1AVO - chains E and F of the 14 polymer chains in the assembly; structure by X-ray diffraction, 2.80 A resolution.

# Chain E
Molecule: 11S regulator
Organism: Homo sapiens
UniProt: Q06323 (PSME1_HUMAN); residue numbers follow UniProt; this construct covers 4-63
Sequence (60 residues; numbered 4 to 63; the number before each row is that of its first residue):
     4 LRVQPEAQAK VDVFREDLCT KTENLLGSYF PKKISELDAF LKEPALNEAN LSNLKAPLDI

# Chain F
Molecule: 11S regulator
Organism: Homo sapiens
UniProt: Q06323 (PSME1_HUMAN); numbering as in UniProt (aligned over 104-242)
Sequence (140 residues; numbered 103 to 242; the number before each row is that of its first residue):
   103 AVNCNEKIVV LLQRLKPEIK DVIEQLNLVT TWLQLQIPRI EDGNNFGVAV QEKVFELMTS
   163 LHTKLEGFHT QISKYFSERG DAVTKAAKQP HVGDYRQLVH ELDEAEYRDI RLMVMEIRNA
   223 YAVLYDIILK NFEKLKKPRG

# How chain E and chain F interact
Residue-residue contacts (62):
  F17(E) with L137(F), hydrophobic
  R18(E) with L137(F), hydrogen bond (side chain-backbone)
  L21(E) with W134(F), hydrophobic; L137(F), hydrophobic
  C22(E) with K238(F), hydrogen bond
  K24(E) with L130(F)
  T25(E) with W134(F)
  L28(E) with Q127(F); V131(F), hydrophobic
  L29(E) with Y227(F); I230(F), hydrophobic
  Y32(E) with D123(F); Q127(F); Y223(F)
  F33(E) with Y223(F), hydrophobic; L226(F), hydrophobic; Y227(F), hydrophobic
  P34(E) with Y227(F), hydrophobic
  K36(E) with E120(F), salt bridge; D123(F), salt bridge; Y223(F)
  I37(E) with Y223(F), hydrophobic; A224(F), hydrophobic
  L40(E) with E120(F); V216(F), hydrophobic; I219(F), hydrophobic; R220(F); Y223(F), hydrophobic
  D41(E) with R220(F), salt bridge
  F43(E) with R116(F); V216(F), hydrophobic
  L44(E) with R213(F), hydrogen bond (backbone-side chain); V216(F), hydrophobic; R220(F)
  E46(E) with R116(F), salt bridge
  A48(E) with K109(F), hydrogen bond (backbone-side chain); L113(F), hydrophobic; Y209(F), hydrogen bond (backbone-side chain)
  L49(E) with Y209(F), hydrogen bond (backbone-side chain); R213(F), hydrogen bond (backbone-side chain)
  N50(E) with Y209(F), hydrogen bond (backbone-side chain); R213(F), hydrogen bond
  E51(E) with K109(F), salt bridge; Y209(F), hydrogen bond (backbone-side chain)
  L54(E) with E206(F); Y209(F), hydrophobic; R210(F)
  L57(E) with N107(F), hydrogen bond (backbone-side chain); K109(F); D205(F); E206(F); Y209(F), hydrophobic
  K58(E) with H202(F)
  A59(E) with N107(F); H202(F)
  L61(E) with V104(F), hydrophobic; R198(F); H202(F)
  I63(E) with A188(F), hydrophobic; A189(F), hydrophobic; P192(F), hydrophobic; R198(F), hydrogen bond (backbone-side chain)
Other interface residues (no listed pair), chain E (31 interface residues in all): S55, P60, D62
Other interface residues (no listed pair), chain F (41 interface residues in all): I110, T133, R181, V185, Q199, V201, I212, M217, L231, F234

# Overview
31 residues of chain E and 41 residues of chain F are in contact, with 12 hydrogen bonds and 5 salt bridges.
Polar pairs include K36(E)-E120(F), K36(E)-D123(F) and D41(E)-R220(F).
Here chain E is 11S regulator and chain F is 11S regulator, both from Homo sapiens. Entry 1AVO (Proteasome
activator reg(alpha)) was determined by X-ray diffraction.
